8ETI - chains 1 and f of the 45 polymer chains in the assembly; structure by electron microscopy, 3.70 A resolution.

Chain 1:
Molecule: 3497-nt RNA strand
Organism: Schizosaccharomyces pombe
Sequence (3497 nucleotides; row label = number of the first residue in the row; note: 1 number in that range is skipped by the numbering (no residue carries it; nothing is unmodelled there)):
     1 AUUUGACCUCAAAUCAGGUAGGACUACGCGCUGAACUUAAGCAUAUCAAU
    51 AAGCGCAGGAAAAGAAAAUAACCAUGAUUCCCUCAGUAACGGCGAGUGAA
   101 GCGGGAAAAGCUCAAAUUUGAAAUCUGGCAACAUUUCUUUUGUUGUCCGA
   151 GUUGUAAUUUCAAGAAGCUGCUUUGAGUGUAGACGAUCGGUCUAAGUUCC
   201 UUGGAACAGGACGUCAGAGAGGGUGAGAACCCCGUCUUUGGUCGAUUGGA
   251 UAUGCCAUAUAAAGCGCUUUCGAAGAGUCGAGUUGUUUGGGAAUGCAGCU
   301 CUAAAUGGGUGGUAAAUUUCAUCUAAAGCUAAAUAUUGGCGAGAGACCGA
   351 UAGCGAACAAGUAGAGUGAUCGAAAGAUGAAAAGAACUUUGAAAAGAGAG
   401 UUAAAUAGUACGUGAAAUUGCUGAAAGGGAAGCAUUGGAAAUCAGUCUUA
   451 CCUGGGUGAGAUCAGUAGUCUCUUCGCGAGACUAUGCACUCUGAACCUG
   501 GGU
  503A U
   504 AGGUCAGCAUCAGUUUUCGGGGGCGGAAAAAGAAUAAGGGAAGGUGGCUU
   554 UCCGGGUUCUGCCUGGGGAGUGUUUAUAGCCCUUGUUGUAAUACGUCCAC
   604 UGGGGACUGAGGACUGCGGCUUCGUGCCAAGGAUGCUGACAUAAUGGUUU
   654 UCAAUGGCCCGUCUUGAAACACGGACCAAGGAGUCUAGCAUCUAUGCGAG
   704 UGUUUGGGUGAUGAAAACCCAUCCGCGAAAUGAAAGUGAAUGCAGGUGGG
   754 AACGCCCUUGUGGCGUGCACCAUCGACCGACCCGGAAGUUUGUCAAUGGA
   804 AGGGUUUGAGUAAGAGCAUAGCUGUUGGGACCCGAAAGAUGGUGAACUAU
   854 GCCUGAAUAGGGUGAAGCCAGAGGAAACUCUGGUGGAGGCUCGUAGAGAU
   904 UCUGACGUGCAAAUCGAUCUUCAAAUUUGGGUAUAGGGGCGAAAGACUAA
   954 UCGAACCAUCUAGUAGCUGGUUCCUGCCGAAGUUUCCCUCAGGAUAGCAG
  1004 AAACUCAGAUCAGUUUUAUGAGGUAAAGCGAAUGAUUAGAGGUCUUGGGG
  1054 AAGGAAUUUCCUCAACCUAUUCUCAAACUUUAAAUAUGUAAGACGCCCUU
  1104 GUCGCUUAAUUGGACGUGGGCCAUCGAAUGAGAGUUUCUAGUGGGCCAUU
  1154 UUUGGUAAGCAGAACUGGCGAUGCGGGAUGAACCGAACGUGAGGUUAAGG
  1204 UGCCGGAAUGUACGCUCAUCAGACACCAGAAAAGGUGUUAGUUCAUCUAG
  1254 ACAGCAGGACGGUGGCCAUGGAAGUCGGAAUCCGCUAAGGAGUGUGUAAC
  1304 AACUCACCUGCCGAAUGAACUAGCCCUGAAAAUGGAUGGCGCUUAAGCGU
  1354 ACUACCCAUACCUCACCGUCUGGGUUAGCUUUGAGAAGCUCAGACGAGUA
  1404 GGCAGGCGUGGAGGUUUGUGACGAAGCCUUGGGCGUGAGCCUGGGUCGAA
  1454 CAGCCUCUAGUGCAGAUCUUGGUGGAAGUAGCAAAUAUUCAAAUGAGAAC
  1504 UUUGAAGACUGAAGUGGGGAAAGGUUCCAUGUGAACAGCAGUUGGACAUG
  1554 GGUUAGUCGAUCCUAAGAGAUAGGGAAGCUCCGUAUGAAAGUUGCACGAU
  1604 UUUUCGUGCCUCCUAUCGAAAGGGAAUCCGGUUAAUAUUCCGGAACCAGA
  1654 AGGUGGAAUCAACACGGCAACGUAAAUGAAGUUGGAGACGUCGGCGGGAG
  1704 CCCUGGGAAGAGUUCUCUUUUCUUUUUAACAAACCAUUGAACUACCCUGA
  1754 AAUCGGUUUAUCCGGAGCUAGGGUAUGGUGUUUGGAAGAGUUCAGCGCCU
  1804 CAUGCUGAAUCCGGUGCGCUCUCGACGGCCCUUGAAAAUCCAACGGAAGA
  1854 AUGGACCUUCGGGUCCUUGUUUUCACAUCUGGUCGUACUCAUAACCGCAG
  1904 CAGGUCUCCAAGGUGAACAGCCUCUAGUUGAUAGAACAAUGUAGAUAAGG
  1954 GAAGUCGGCAAAAUGGAUCCGUAACUUCGGGAUAAGGAUUGGCUCUAAGG
  2004 GUUGGGUACGUUGGGCCUUGGAACCUGAACGGUUGCUGGACUGAGCGUGG
  2054 ACCGAUGUCUUUUCUCGCCUUUCGGGGUGAGAAGGGAUGUUGGACCUGCU
  2104 UGGACCUUGGCGGCCGGGAAGUCCUUGGUCGGGCUUUUCUCCUUCUCGGG
  2154 GAUUAUGCUCUUACUGGCGUACGUUUAACAACCAACUUAGAACUGGUACG
  2204 GACAAGGGGAAUCUGACUGUCUAAUUAAAACAUAGCAUUGCGAUGGCCAG
  2254 AAAGUGGUGUUGACGCAAUGUGAUUUCUGCCCAGUGCUCUGAAUGUCAAA
  2304 GUGAAGAAAUUCAACCAAGCGCGGGUAAACGGCGGGAGUAACUAUGACUC
  2354 UCUUAAGGUAGCCAAAUGCCUCGUCAUCUAACUAGUGACGCGCAUGAAUG
  2404 GAUUAACGAGAUUCCCACUGUCCCUAUCUACUAUCUAGCGAAACCACAGC
  2454 CUGGGGAACGGGCCAGGCAAAAUCAGCGGGGAAAGAAGACCCUGUUGAGC
  2504 UUGACUCUAGUUUGACAUUGUGAAGAGACAUAGAGGGUGUAGGAUAAGUG
  2554 GGAGUAUGUUUCGGCAUACGCCGGUGAAAUACCACUACCUUUAUCGUUUC
  2604 UUUACUUAAUCAAUGAAGCGGAAUUGGGAUUUAUUUCCCAUAUUCUAGCG
  2654 UUAAAGUUUCUUCGCGAACUGAUCCGCGUUGAUGACAUUGUCAGGUGGGG
  2704 AGUUUGGCUGGGGCGGCACAUCUGUUAAAAGAUAACGCAGGUGUCCUAAG
  2754 GGGGACUCAUCGAGAACAGAAAUCUCGAGUAGAAUAAAAGGGUAAAAGUC
  2804 CCCUUGAUUUUGAUUUUCAGUGUGAAUACAAACCAUGAAAGUGUGGCCUA
  2854 UCGAUCCUUUGUUCCCUCGAAAUUUGAGGACAGAGGUGCCAGAAAAGUUA
  2904 CCACAGGGAUAACUGGCUUGUGGCAGUCAAGCGUUCAUAGCGACGUUGCU
  2954 UUUUGAUUCUUCGAUGUCGGCUCUUCCUAUCAUACCGAAGCAGAAUUCGG
  3004 UAAGCGUUGGAUUGUUCACCCACUAAUAGGGAACGUGAGCUGGGUUUAGA
  3054 CCGUCGUGAGACAGGUUAGUUUUACCCUACUGAUGAAGUGUCGUCGCAAU
  3104 GGUAAUUCAACUUAGUACGAGAGGAACCGUUGAUUCAGAUCAUUGGUAUU
  3154 UGCGGCUGCCUGACAAGGCAAUGCCGCGGAGCUAUCAUCUGCCGGAUAAC
  3204 GGCUGAACGCCUCUAAGCCAGAAUCCGUGCCAGAAAGCGACGAUUUUUUG
  3254 GUCCGCAUGAUUUAUAUGUAUAAAAAUAGAGGUAGGACUUGUUCCUACUC
  3304 UCCUGUAUCGUAGAAGAUGGGCGAUGGUUGAUGAAACGGAAGUGUUUUAU
  3354 UGACUUGUCCAUGAAAUUCCAUUGAAAUCUUGUGCGGAAUCGAAUCCAUU
  3404 GCAUACGACUUUAAUGUGGAACGGGGUAUUGUAAGCAGUAGAGUAGCCUU
  3454 GUUGUUACGAUCUGCUGAGAUUAAGCCUUUGUUCCCAAGAUUUG
Not modelled in the structure: 1-2, 35-49, 91-95, 286-295, 313-318, 474-476, 493, 503A, 552-573, 668-670, 732-746, 780-814, 849-957, 991-994, 1026-1087, 1095-1129, 1227-1230, 1486-2439, 2459-2462, 2481-2924, 2936-2942, 2954-2976, 3011-3031, 3036-3081, 3160-3175, 3247-3268, 3290-3297, 3376-3393, 3442-3464
Construct notes: conflict G501 (U9042 in 157310483), U503 (G9040 in 157310483), U2930 (C6612 in 157310483)

Chain f:
Molecule: 60S ribosomal protein L33-B
Organism: Schizosaccharomyces pombe
UniProtKB: Q9USG6 (RL33B_SCHPO); residue numbers follow UniProt; this construct covers 1-108
Sequence (108 residues; each row starts with the number of its first residue):
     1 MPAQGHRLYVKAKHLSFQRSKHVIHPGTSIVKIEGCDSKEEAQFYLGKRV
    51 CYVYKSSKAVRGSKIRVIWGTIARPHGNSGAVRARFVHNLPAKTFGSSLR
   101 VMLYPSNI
Not modelled in the structure: 1-2

Interface between chain 1 and chain f:
Pairs across the interface (83; chain 1 residue first):
  U436(1) - Pro26(f)  sugar contact
  U436(1) - Asn89(f)  hydrogen bond to the phosphate
  G437(1) - His88(f)  phosphate contact
  G437(1) - Asn89(f)  hydrogen bond to the sugar
  G437(1) - Leu90(f)  sugar contact
  G437(1) - Pro91(f)  sugar contact
  G438(1) - Tyr54(f)  phosphate contact
  G438(1) - His88(f)  salt bridge to the phosphate
  G438(1) - Pro91(f)  sugar contact
  G438(1) - Lys93(f)  sugar contact
  A439(1) - Tyr54(f)  hydrogen bond to the phosphate
  A439(1) - Arg66(f)  salt bridge to the phosphate
  A440(1) - Lys58(f)  phosphate contact
  A440(1) - Arg66(f)  salt bridge to the phosphate
  G510(1) - Arg49(f)  salt bridge to the phosphate
  C511(1) - Pro105(f)  phosphate contact
  U520(1) - Gln43(f)  sugar contact
  G607(1) - Asn107(f)  sugar contact
  G608(1) - Leu46(f)  sugar contact
  G608(1) - Gly47(f)  phosphate contact
  G608(1) - Ile72(f)  sugar contact
  G608(1) - Ala73(f)  hydrogen bond to the sugar
  A609(1) - Thr71(f)  phosphate contact
  A609(1) - Ile72(f)  sugar contact
  A609(1) - Ala73(f)  sugar contact
  C610(1) - Arg85(f)  phosphate contact
  G649(1) - His88(f)  salt bridge to the phosphate
  A656(1) - Ala92(f)  hydrogen bond to the sugar
  A656(1) - Lys93(f)  hydrogen bond to the sugar
  A657(1) - Ile24(f)  sugar contact
  A657(1) - Ala92(f)  sugar contact
  U658(1) - Arg19(f)  sugar contact
  U658(1) - His22(f)  hydrogen bond to the sugar
  U658(1) - Ile24(f)  sugar contact
  G659(1) - His22(f)  salt bridge to the phosphate
  G1179(1) - Ser20(f)  phosphate contact
  G1179(1) - Lys21(f)  phosphate contact
  G1179(1) - His22(f)  phosphate contact
  G1196(1) - Arg85(f)  salt bridge to the phosphate
  G1197(1) - Arg74(f)  salt bridge to the phosphate
  U1198(1) - Arg74(f)  salt bridge to the phosphate
  G1208(1) - Arg19(f)  sugar contact
  G1208(1) - Lys21(f)  hydrogen bond to the base
  G1209(1) - Arg19(f)  sugar contact
  G1209(1) - Lys21(f)  base contact
  G1209(1) - His76(f)  hydrogen bond to the phosphate
  A1210(1) - His76(f)  salt bridge to the phosphate
  A1210(1) - Gly77(f)  phosphate contact
  A1210(1) - Asn78(f)  phosphate contact
  A1211(1) - Asn78(f)  sugar contact
  A1211(1) - Ser79(f)  hydrogen bond to the phosphate
  A1357(1) - Lys39(f)  sugar contact
  A1357(1) - Asn78(f)  hydrogen bond to the sugar
  C1358(1) - Gly77(f)  sugar contact
  C1358(1) - Asn78(f)  hydrogen bond to the sugar
  C1359(1) - Arg74(f)  salt bridge to the phosphate
  C1359(1) - Arg83(f)  salt bridge to the phosphate
  C1360(1) - Gln18(f)  hydrogen bond to the phosphate
  C1360(1) - Arg19(f)  sugar contact
  C1360(1) - Ser20(f)  phosphate contact
  C1360(1) - Arg83(f)  salt bridge to the phosphate
  A1361(1) - Ser20(f)  phosphate contact
  A1361(1) - Val23(f)  phosphate contact
  A1361(1) - His25(f)  salt bridge to the phosphate
  U3270(1) - Ala3(f)  phosphate contact
  U3270(1) - His6(f)  sugar contact
  U3270(1) - Arg7(f)  hydrogen bond to the sugar
  U3270(1) - Tyr9(f)  sugar contact
  U3270(1) - Lys11(f)  salt bridge to the phosphate
  U3270(1) - Arg100(f)  base contact
  G3271(1) - Ala3(f)  phosphate contact
  G3271(1) - Gln4(f)  phosphate contact
  G3271(1) - Arg7(f)  phosphate contact
  G3313(1) - Gln4(f)  hydrogen bond to the base
  U3314(1) - Gln4(f)  hydrogen bond to the sugar
  A3318(1) - His6(f)  base contact
  G3319(1) - Gly5(f)  base contact
  G3319(1) - His6(f)  hydrogen bond to the base
  C3373(1) - Tyr104(f)  sugar contact
  A3374(1) - Trp69(f)  phosphate contact
  U3375(1) - Arg61(f)  base contact
  U3375(1) - Val67(f)  phosphate contact
  U3375(1) - Trp69(f)  hydrogen bond to the phosphate
Other interface residues (no listed pair), chain 1 (44 interface residues in all): A441, A509, U648, G1178, G1180
Other interface residues (no listed pair), chain f (55 interface residues in all): Leu15, Ser16, Ile30, Ser56, Ile68, Pro75, Val87, Phe95

Overview:
The interface between chain 1 and chain f involves 44 residues on one side and 55 on the other; the contacts
include 18 hydrogen bonds and 15 salt bridges. Polar contacts include G1208(1)-Lys21(f), G3313(1)-Gln4(f) and
G3319(1)-His6(f).
Chain 1 is a 3497-nt RNA strand and chain f is 60S ribosomal protein L33-B, both from Schizosaccharomyces
pombe; the structure, Fkbp39 associated 60S nascent ribosome State 1, was determined by electron microscopy,
deposited together with 8ESQ, 8ESR, 8ETC, 8ETG, 8ETH, 8ETJ and 3 further entries.
